Entry 7AML (electron microscopy, 3.50 A resolution); this record covers chains D and E of the 6 polymer chains in the assembly.

# Chain D
Molecule: Proto-oncogene tyrosine-protein kinase receptor Ret
Organism: Danio rerio
Notes: EC 2.7.10.1
UniProt: A8E7C6 (A8E7C6_DANRE); numbering as in UniProt (aligned over 22-626)
Sequence (615 residues; row label = number of the first residue in the row):
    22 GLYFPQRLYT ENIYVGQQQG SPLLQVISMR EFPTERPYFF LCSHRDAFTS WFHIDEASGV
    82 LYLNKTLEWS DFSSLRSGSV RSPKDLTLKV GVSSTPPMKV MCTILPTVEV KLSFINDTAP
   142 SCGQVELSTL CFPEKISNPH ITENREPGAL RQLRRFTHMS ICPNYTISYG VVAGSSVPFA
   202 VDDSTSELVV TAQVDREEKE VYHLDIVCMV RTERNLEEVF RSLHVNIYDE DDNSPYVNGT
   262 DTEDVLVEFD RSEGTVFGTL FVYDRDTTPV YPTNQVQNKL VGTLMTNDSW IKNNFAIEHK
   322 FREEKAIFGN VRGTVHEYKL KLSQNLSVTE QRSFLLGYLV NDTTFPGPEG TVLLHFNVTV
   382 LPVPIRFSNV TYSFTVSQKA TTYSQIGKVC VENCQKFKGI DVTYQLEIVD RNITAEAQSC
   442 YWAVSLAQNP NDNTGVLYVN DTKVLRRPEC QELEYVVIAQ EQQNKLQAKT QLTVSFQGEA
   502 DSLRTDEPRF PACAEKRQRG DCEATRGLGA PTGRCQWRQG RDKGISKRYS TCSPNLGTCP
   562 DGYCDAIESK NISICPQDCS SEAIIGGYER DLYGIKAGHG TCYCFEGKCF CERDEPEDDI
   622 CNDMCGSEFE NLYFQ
Not modelled in the structure: 618-636
Sequence notes: conflict Arg-505 (Lys in A8E7C6); expression tag (627-636)
Disulfides: Cys-63/Cys-123, Cys-143/Cys-183, Cys-152/Cys-229, Cys-411/Cys-415, Cys-441/Cys-471, Cys-514/Cys-536, Cys-523/Cys-553, Cys-560/Cys-576, Cys-565/Cys-580, Cys-603/Cys-612, Cys-605/Cys-610
Covalently attached groups: N-acetylglucosamine (NAG) linked to Asn-259, Asn-308, Asn-346, Asn-362, Asn-378, Asn-461, Asn-572
Bound ions: Ca2+ site 1: Glu-164, Asn-165, Asp-216, Glu-218, Asp-253; Ca2+ site 2: Glu-164, Glu-218, Asp-250, Glu-251, Asp-253, Asp-287; Ca2+ site 3: Asp-252, Asn-254, Asp-285, Asp-287, Asn-299, Asp-363; Ca2+ site 4: Thr-559, Asp-566
Reported in the primary citation:
  - post-translational modification sites: Asn-185

# Chain E
Molecule: GDNF family receptor alpha
Organism: Danio rerio
UniProt: Q98TT9 (Q98TT9_DANRE); numbering as in UniProt (aligned over 20-351)
Sequence (353 residues; each row starts with the number of its first residue):
    20 EESYFSSSNR LDCVKANELC LKEPGCSSKY RTMRQCVAGR ESNFSMATGM EAKDECRLVL
    80 DALKQSPLYN CRCKRGMKKE KNCLRIYWGI YQHLQGNDLL EDSPYEPVNS RLSDIFRLAP
   140 IYSGEPALAK ENNCLNAAKA CNLNDTCKKY RSAYISPCTS RVSTAEVCNK RKCHKALRQF
   200 FDKVPPKHSY GMLYCSCPLG DQSACSERRR QTIVPACSYE DKERPNCLTL QVSCKTNYIC
   260 RSRLADFFTN CQPEPLSLSG CLKENYADCL LSYSGLIGTV MTPNYLRSPK ISVSPFCDCS
   320 SSGNSKEECD RFTEFFTDNA CLRNAIQAFG NGGSEFLEVL FQGPGGGENL YFQ
Not modelled in the structure: 20-28, 59-73, 114-117, 352-372
Sequence notes: expression tag (352-372)
Disulfides: Cys-32/Cys-90, Cys-39/Cys-45, Cys-55/Cys-75, Cys-92/Cys-102, Cys-153/Cys-214, Cys-160/Cys-166, Cys-177/Cys-192, Cys-187/Cys-236, Cys-216/Cys-224, Cys-246/Cys-316, Cys-253/Cys-259, Cys-270/Cys-288, Cys-280/Cys-340, Cys-318/Cys-328

# How chain D and chain E interact
Pairs across the interface (22):
  Arg-102(D) / Leu-281(E)
  Arg-102(D) / Glu-283(E)  salt bridge
  Ile-157(D) / Arg-330(E)
  Ser-158(D) / Arg-330(E)
  Asn-159(D) / Glu-326(E)
  Pro-160(D) / Glu-326(E)
  His-161(D) / Glu-326(E)
  Asn-247(D) / Glu-326(E)  hydrogen bond
  Tyr-249(D) / Asn-323(E)
  Asp-250(D) / Asn-323(E)  hydrogen bond (backbone-side chain)
  Thr-289(D) / Ser-320(E)
  Pro-290(D) / Ser-320(E)
  Val-291(D) / Asn-245(E)
  Val-291(D) / Ser-320(E)  hydrogen bond (backbone-backbone)
  Tyr-292(D) / Leu-247(E)  hydrophobic
  Tyr-292(D) / Thr-248(E)
  Tyr-292(D) / Val-251(E)
  Glu-324(D) / Ser-320(E)
  Arg-333(D) / Gly-322(E)
  Arg-333(D) / Lys-325(E)
  Asp-592(D) / Arg-180(E)  salt bridge
  Leu-593(D) / Arg-180(E)
Interface residues without a listed pair, chain D (21 interface residues in all): Lys-156, Ile-248, Thr-288, Lys-326
Interface residues without a listed pair, chain E (19 interface residues in all): Val-181, Ser-182, Thr-183, Ser-319, Ser-321, Glu-333
From the paper, about this interface:
  - hot spots on chain E (mutagenesis) - N323A/E326A/E327A (25-fold), E326A/E327A (2-fold): decreased binding to Proto-oncogene tyrosine-protein kinase receptor Ret (chain D)

# Overview
Chain D and chain E form an interface of 21 and 19 residues respectively, with 3 hydrogen bonds and 2 salt
bridges. Polar pairs include Arg-102(D)/Glu-283(E), Asp-592(D)/Arg-180(E) and Asn-247(D)/Glu-326(E). The paper
reports that N323A/E326A/E327A and E326A/E327A of chain E reduce binding to Proto-oncogene tyrosine-protein
kinase receptor Ret (chain D); a modification site at Asn-185(D).
Chain D is Proto-oncogene tyrosine-protein kinase receptor Ret and chain E is GDNF family receptor alpha, both
from Danio rerio; the structure, RET/GDNF/GFRa1 extracellular complex Cryo-EM structure, was determined by
electron microscopy (same publication as 7AMK and 7AB8).
